PDB entry 5LPN | X-ray diffraction, 2.80 A resolution | chains A and B of the 3 polymer chains in the assembly

Chain A:
Molecule: Ras-related protein Rab-10
Organism: Homo sapiens
Reference sequence: P61026 (RAB10_HUMAN); residue numbers follow UniProt; this construct covers 1-175
Amino-acid sequence (177 residues; row label = number of the first residue in the row; numbers below 1 keep their minus sign (Gly-1 is residue -1)):
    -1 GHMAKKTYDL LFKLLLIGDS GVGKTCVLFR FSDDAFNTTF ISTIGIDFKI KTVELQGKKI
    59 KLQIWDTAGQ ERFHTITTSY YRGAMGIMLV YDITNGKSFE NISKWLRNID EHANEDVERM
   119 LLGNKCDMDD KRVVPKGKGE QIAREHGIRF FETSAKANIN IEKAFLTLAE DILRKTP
Unresolved in the structure: -1 to 4
Construct notes: expression tag (-1 to 0)
Bound ions: Mg2+: Thr23, Thr41 (together with GMP-PNP)
Small-molecule neighbours: GMP-PNP (GNP; phosphoaminophosphonic acid-guanylate ester): Asp17, Ser18, Gly19, Val20, Gly21, Lys22, Thr23, Cys24, Phe34, Asn35, Thr36, Phe38, Ile39, Ser40, Thr41, Thr65, Ala66, Gly67, Asn122, Lys123, Asp125, Met126, Thr151, Ser152, Ala153, Lys154
Curated features (UniProtKB/Swiss-Prot):
  - motif: Asp32 to Phe46 (Switch 1), Asp64 to Gly81 (Switch 2)
  - binding site (GTP): Ser18, Gly19, Val20, Gly21, Lys22, Thr23, Cys24, Asn35, Thr36, Ser40, Thr41, Gly67, Asn122, Lys123, Asp125, Met126, Ser152, Ala153, Lys154
  - binding site (Mg(2+)): Thr23, Thr41, Asp64
  - modified residue: Thr73 (Phosphothreonine), Lys102 (N6-acetyllysine)
  - cross-link (Glycyl lysine isopeptide (Lys-Gly)): Lys102 (interchain with G-Cter in ubiquitin), Lys136 (interchain with G-Cter in ubiquitin), Lys154 (interchain with G-Cter in ubiquitin)

Chain B:
Molecule: Protein-methionine sulfoxide oxidase MICAL1
Organism: Homo sapiens
Notes: EC 1.14.13.-
Reference sequence: Q8TDZ2 (MICA1_HUMAN); residue numbers follow UniProt; this construct covers 918-1067
Amino-acid sequence (153 residues; each row starts with the number of its first residue):
   915 GHMKEEEMKR FCKAQTIQRR LNEIEAALRE LEAEGVKLEL ALRRQSSSPE QQKKLWVGQL
   975 LQLVDKKNSL VAEEAELMIT VQELNLEEKQ WQLDQELRGY MNREENLKTA ADRQAEDQVL
  1035 RKLVDLVNQR DALIRFQEER RLSELALGTG AQG
Unresolved in the structure: 915-917, 1015-1025, 1061-1067
Construct notes: expression tag (915-917)
Curated features (UniProtKB/Swiss-Prot):
  - modified residue: Ser1057 (Phosphoserine)

Chain A / chain B interface:
Residue-residue contacts - 38 pairs, chain A then chain B:
  Thr5(A) - Met992(B)
  Tyr6(A) - Glu988(B)  hydrogen bond
  Tyr6(A) - Ala989(B)  hydrogen bond (side chain-backbone)
  Tyr6(A) - Met992(B)
  Asp7(A) - Gln996(B)  hydrogen bond (backbone-side chain)
  Leu8(A) - Phe1050(B)  hydrophobic
  Leu9(A) - Ala989(B)  hydrophobic
  Lys11(A) - Asn982(B)  hydrogen bond
  Ile39(A) - Arg957(B)
  Ser40(A) - Arg957(B)  hydrogen bond (backbone-side chain)
  Ile42(A) - Arg957(B)
  Ile42(A) - Trp970(B)  hydrogen bond (backbone-side chain)
  Gly43(A) - Trp970(B)
  Ile44(A) - Trp970(B)
  Ile44(A) - Val978(B)
  Asp45(A) - Val978(B)
  Asp45(A) - Lys981(B)  salt bridge
  Phe46(A) - Val978(B)
  Phe46(A) - Lys981(B)
  Phe46(A) - Asn982(B)
  Lys59(A) - Glu988(B)  salt bridge
  Gln61(A) - Asn982(B)  hydrogen bond
  Gln61(A) - Val985(B)
  Trp63(A) - Val978(B)  hydrophobic
  Trp63(A) - Asn982(B)
  Arg70(A) - Pro963(B)
  Arg70(A) - Glu964(B)
  Arg70(A) - Lys967(B)  hydrogen bond (backbone-side chain)
  Phe71(A) - Lys967(B)
  Ile74(A) - Val971(B)  hydrophobic
  Tyr78(A) - Leu975(B)
  Arg80(A) - Ser1057(B)
  Gly81(A) - Arg1054(B)  hydrogen bond (backbone-side chain)
  Met83(A) - Arg1054(B)
  Asn112(A) - Ser1057(B)  hydrogen bond (side chain-backbone)
  Thr174(A) - Phe1050(B)
  Pro175(A) - Arg1049(B)
  Pro175(A) - Glu1053(B)
Interface residues without a listed pair, chain A (28 interface residues in all): Phe10, Lys56
Interface residues without a listed pair, chain B (27 interface residues in all): Gln966, Asp979, Ile993, Ala1046, Leu1047, Glu1058, Ala1060
Interface features reported in the paper:
  - pairs named by the authors: Glu964(B)-Arg70(A), Val978(B)-Phe46(A) (hydrophobic contact), Val978(B)-Trp63(A), Lys981(B)-Asp45(A), Asn982(B)-Gln61(A), Val985(B)-Phe46(A)
  - interface residues, chain A: Leu9(A), Ile42(A), Ile44(A), Asp45(A), Phe46(A), Gln61(A), Trp63(A), Arg70(A), Ile74(A)

Summary:
28 residues of chain A face 27 of chain B across their interface; the contacts include 10 hydrogen bonds and 2
salt bridges. Polar contacts include Asp45(A)-Lys981(B), Lys59(A)-Glu988(B) and Tyr6(A)-Glu988(B). The paper
describes contacts between Glu964(B) and Arg70(A), Val978(B) and Trp63(A) and Lys981(B) and Asp45(A) among
others; a hydrophobic contact between Val978(B) and Phe46(A). From the paper: interface residues Leu9(A),
Ile42(A) and Ile44(A) among others.
Here chain A is Ras-related protein Rab-10 and chain B is Protein-methionine sulfoxide oxidase MICAL1, both
from Homo sapiens. Entry 5LPN (Structure of human Rab10 in complex with the bMERB domain of Mical-1) was
determined by X-ray diffraction, deposited together with 5SZG, 5SZH, 5SZI, 5SZJ and 5SZK.
